PDB entry 9DES | electron microscopy, 7.00 A resolution (low resolution: residue-level contacts below are approximate; hydrogen-bond / salt-bridge calls are withheld) | chains A and B of the 4 polymer chains in the assembly

Chain A (and B):
Protein: ATP-dependent DNA helicase UvrD1
Source organism: Mycobacterium tuberculosis
Notes: EC 5.6.2.4; chain B of this document is another copy of the same molecule, construct and numbering; everything in this record applies to it too
UniProtKB: P9WMQ1 (UVRD1_MYCTU); residues 1-771 here = UniProt positions 1-771
Sequence (771 residues; numbered 1 to 771; the number before each row is that of its first residue):
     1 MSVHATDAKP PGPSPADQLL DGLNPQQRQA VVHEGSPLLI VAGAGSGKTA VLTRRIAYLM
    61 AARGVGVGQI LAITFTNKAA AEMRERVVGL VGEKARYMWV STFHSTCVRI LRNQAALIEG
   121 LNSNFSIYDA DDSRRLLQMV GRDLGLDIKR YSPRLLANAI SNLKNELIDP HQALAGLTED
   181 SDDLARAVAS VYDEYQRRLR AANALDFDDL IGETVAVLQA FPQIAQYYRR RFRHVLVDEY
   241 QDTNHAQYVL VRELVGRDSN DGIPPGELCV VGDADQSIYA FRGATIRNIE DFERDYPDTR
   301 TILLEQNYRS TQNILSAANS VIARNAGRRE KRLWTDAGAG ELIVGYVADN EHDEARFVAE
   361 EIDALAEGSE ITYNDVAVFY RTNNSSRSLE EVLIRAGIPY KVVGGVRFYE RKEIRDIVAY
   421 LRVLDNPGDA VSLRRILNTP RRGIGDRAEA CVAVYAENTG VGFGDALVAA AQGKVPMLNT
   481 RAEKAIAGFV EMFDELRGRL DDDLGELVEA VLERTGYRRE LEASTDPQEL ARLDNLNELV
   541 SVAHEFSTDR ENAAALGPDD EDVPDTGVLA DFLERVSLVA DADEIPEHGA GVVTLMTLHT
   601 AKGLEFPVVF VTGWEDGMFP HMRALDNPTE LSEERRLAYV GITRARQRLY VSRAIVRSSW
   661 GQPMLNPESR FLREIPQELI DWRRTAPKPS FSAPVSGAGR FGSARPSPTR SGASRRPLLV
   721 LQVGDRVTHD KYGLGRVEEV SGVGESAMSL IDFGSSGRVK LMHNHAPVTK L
Unresolved in the structure: 1-15, 690-771 (chain B: 1-15, 685-771)
Swiss-Prot annotation at these positions:
  - binding site (ATP): G45 to A50, R309
  - modified residue: S2 (N-acetylserine)
  - mutagenesis: Q276 (Q276R: Loss of ATPase and DNA unwinding, partially inhibits DNA strand exchange)

How chain A and chain B interact:
Contacting residue pairs (26):
  R447(A) - N458(B)
  A448(A) - Y455(B)
  A450(A) - C451(B)
  C451(A) - C451(B)  disulfide
  V454(A) - C451(B)
  Y455(A) - Y455(B)
  Y455(A) - L478(B)
  Y455(A) - N479(B)
  Y455(A) - T480(B)
  Y455(A) - R481(B)
  N458(A) - R481(B)
  N458(A) - A482(B)
  L478(A) - Y455(B)
  L478(A) - L478(B)
  N479(A) - Y455(B)
  N479(A) - V461(B)
  A482(A) - V461(B)
  S658(A) - Y227(B)
  W660(A) - Q114(B)
  Q662(A) - Q114(B)
  P663(A) - Q114(B)
  P663(A) - Y227(B)
  P663(A) - R231(B)
  M664(A) - Q114(B)
  L665(A) - Q223(B)
  L665(A) - I224(B)
Also at the interface, not in a pair above, chain A (19 interface residues in all): M477, T480, V656
Disulfides between the chains: C451(A)-C451(B)

In short:
19 residues of chain A face 14 of chain B across their interface, with 1 disulfide bond. From UniProt: 7
ATP-binding residues and one mutagenesis site on chain A.
Chain A and chain B are both ATP-dependent DNA helicase UvrD1 (Mycobacterium tuberculosis); the structure,
Mycobacterium tuberculosis UvrD1: DNA-bound dimer, was determined by electron microscopy, deposited together
with 9DGY and 9DCI.
